PDB entry 5BXZ | X-ray diffraction, 2.60 A resolution | chains A and B

== Chain A (and B) ==
Protein: Non-structural protein 1
Organism: Influenza A virus (A/little yellow-shouldered bat/Guatemala/153/2009(H17N10))
Notes: chain B of this document is another copy of the same molecule, construct and numbering; everything in this record applies to it too
UniProt: H6QM79 (H6QM79_9INFA); residues 1-74 here = UniProt positions 1-74
Chain sequence (84 residues; numbered -9 to 74; the number before each row is that of its first residue; numbers below 1 keep their minus sign (Gly-9 is residue -9)):
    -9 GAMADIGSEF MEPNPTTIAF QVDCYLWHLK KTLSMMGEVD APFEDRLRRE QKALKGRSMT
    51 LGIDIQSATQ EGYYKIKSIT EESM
Disordered / not traced: -9 to 2, 72-74 (chain B: -9 to 1, 72-74)
Sequence notes: expression tag (-9 to 0)
Reported in the primary citation:
  - mutagenesis - R39A, K42A: abolished binding to dsRNA
  - mutagenesis - A43S: unchanged binding to dsRNA
  - mutagenesis - R39A, R39A/K42A: decreased signaling in response to IFN-beta promoter
  - mutagenesis - A43S: unchanged signaling
  - mutagenesis - R39A, R39A/K42A: decreased localization
  - mutagenesis - R39A, R39A/K42A: decreased growth in response to IFN-competent A549 cells

== How chain A and chain B interact ==
Pairs across the interface (44):
  Pro5(A) with Glu28(B); Val29(B); Asp30(B), hydrogen bond (backbone-backbone)
  Thr6(A) with Asp30(B), hydrogen bond
  Ile8(A) with Glu28(B)
  Ala9(A) with Val29(B), hydrophobic; Asp30(B); Phe33(B), hydrophobic
  Val12(A) with Leu23(B), hydrophobic
  Asp13(A) with Lys20(B), salt bridge; Phe33(B); Arg36(B), salt bridge
  Tyr15(A) with Thr70(B)
  Leu16(A) with Leu16(B), hydrophobic; Lys20(B)
  Leu19(A) with Ile66(B), hydrophobic; Ile69(B), hydrophobic; Thr70(B)
  Lys20(A) with Leu16(B)
  Thr22(A) with Ile69(B)
  Leu23(A) with Val12(B), hydrophobic
  Met26(A) with Ile69(B), hydrophobic
  Glu28(A) with Pro5(B); Ile8(B); Lys65(B)
  Val29(A) with Pro5(B); Ala9(B), hydrophobic
  Asp30(A) with Pro5(B), hydrogen bond (backbone-backbone); Thr6(B), hydrogen bond; Ala9(B)
  Phe33(A) with Ala9(B), hydrophobic; Asp13(B)
  Arg36(A) with Asp13(B), salt bridge; Arg47(B)
  Arg47(A) with Arg36(B)
  Lys65(A) with Glu28(B), salt bridge
  Ile66(A) with Leu19(B), hydrophobic
  Lys67(A) with Glu71(B), salt bridge
  Ile69(A) with Leu19(B), hydrophobic; Leu23(B), hydrophobic
  Thr70(A) with Tyr15(B), hydrogen bond (backbone-side chain); Tyr63(B); Glu71(B)
  Glu71(A) with Tyr63(B)
Also at the interface, not in a pair above, chain A (26 interface residues in all): Gly27
Also at the interface, not in a pair above, chain B (27 interface residues in all): Thr22, Met26, Gly27, Lys67

== Summary ==
26 residues of chain A and 27 residues of chain B are in contact; the contacts include 5 hydrogen bonds and 5
salt bridges. Among the polar pairs are Asp13(A)-Lys20(B), Asp13(A)-Arg36(B) and Lys65(A)-Glu28(B). The paper
reports that R39A and K42A of chain A abolish binding to dsRNA; R39A and R39A/K42A of chain A reduce signaling
in response to IFN-beta promoter.
Both chains are Non-structural protein 1 (Influenza A virus (A/little yellow-shouldered
bat/Guatemala/153/2009(H17N10))). Entry 5BXZ (H17 Bat Influenza NS1 RNA Binding Domain) was determined by
X-ray diffraction together with 5BY1 from the same study.
